PDB entry 2WKT | X-ray diffraction, 2.00 A resolution | chains B and C of the 4 polymer chains in the assembly

== Chain B ==
Molecule: Acetyl-CoA acetyltransferase
Organism: Zoogloea ramigera
Notes: EC 2.3.1.9
Reference sequence: P07097 (THIL_ZOORA); the construct has insertions or renumbered stretches relative to UniProt, so the offset changes along the chain: 1-10 = UniProt 2-11; 12-392 = UniProt 12-392
Chain sequence (392 residues; row label = number of the first residue in the row):
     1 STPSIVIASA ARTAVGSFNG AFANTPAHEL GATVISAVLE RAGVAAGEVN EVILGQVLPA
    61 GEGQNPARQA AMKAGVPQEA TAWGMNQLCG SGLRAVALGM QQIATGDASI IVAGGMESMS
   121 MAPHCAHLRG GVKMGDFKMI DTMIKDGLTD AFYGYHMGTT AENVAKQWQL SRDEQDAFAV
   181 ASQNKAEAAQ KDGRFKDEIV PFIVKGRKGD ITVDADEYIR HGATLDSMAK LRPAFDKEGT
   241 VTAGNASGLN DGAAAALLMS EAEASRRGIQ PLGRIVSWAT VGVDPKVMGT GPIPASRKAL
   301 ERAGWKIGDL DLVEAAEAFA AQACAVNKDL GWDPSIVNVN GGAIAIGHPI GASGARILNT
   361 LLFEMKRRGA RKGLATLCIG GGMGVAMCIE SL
Disordered / not traced: 1-3
Construct notes: engineered mutation A316 (Asn in P07097)
Modified / non-standard residues: C89 (s-hydroxycysteine; CSO)
UniProt features mapped onto this chain:
  - active site: C89 (Acyl-thioester intermediate), H348 (Proton acceptor), C378 (Proton acceptor)
Ligand contacts: coenzyme A (COA): C89, L148, H156, M157, Q183, R220, S227, M228, L231, A234, F235, T242, A243, G244, A246, S247, G248, L249, M288, A318, F319, H348, C378, G380

== Chain C ==
Molecule: Acetyl-CoA acetyltransferase
Organism: Zoogloea ramigera
Notes: EC 2.3.1.9
Reference sequence: P07097 (THIL_ZOORA); the construct has insertions or renumbered stretches relative to UniProt, so the offset changes along the chain: 1-10 = UniProt 2-11; 12-392 = UniProt 12-392
Chain sequence (392 residues; row label = number of the first residue in the row):
     1 STPSIVIASA ARTAVGSFNG AFANTPAHEL GATVISAVLE RAGVAAGEVN EVILGQVLPA
    61 GEGQNPARQA AMKAGVPQEA TAWGMNQLCG SGLRAVALGM QQIATGDASI IVAGGMESMS
   121 MAPHCAHLRG GVKMGDFKMI DTMIKDGLTD AFYGYHMGTT AENVAKQWQL SRDEQDAFAV
   181 ASQNKAEAAQ KDGRFKDEIV PFIVKGRKGD ITVDADEYIR HGATLDSMAK LRPAFDKEGT
   241 VTAGNASGLN DGAAAALLMS EAEASRRGIQ PLGRIVSWAT VGVDPKVMGT GPIPASRKAL
   301 ERAGWKIGDL DLVEAAEAFA AQACAVNKDL GWDPSIVNVN GGAIAIGHPI GASGARILNT
   361 LLFEMKRRGA RKGLATLCIG GGMGVAMCIE SL
Disordered / not traced: 1-3
Construct notes: engineered mutation A316 (Asn in P07097)
UniProt features mapped onto this chain:
  - active site: C89 (Acyl-thioester intermediate), H348 (Proton acceptor), C378 (Proton acceptor)
Ligand contacts: coenzyme A (COA): C89, L148, H156, M157, Q183, R220, S227, M228, L231, A234, F235, A243, G244, A246, S247, G248, L249, M288, A318, F319, H348, C378

== How chain B and chain C interact ==
Pairs across the interface (27; chain B residue first):
  F18(B) with K133(C)
  H124(B) with V132(C); G135(C), hydrogen bond (side chain-backbone); F137(C)
  K133(B) with F18(C); N19(C)
  M134(B) with D141(C); M143(C), hydrophobic; L249(C), hydrophobic
  G135(B) with H124(C), hydrogen bond (backbone-side chain); D141(C), hydrogen bond (backbone-side chain)
  D136(B) with M139(C); I140(C); D141(C), hydrogen bond (side chain-backbone)
  F137(B) with H124(C); K138(C); M139(C), hydrogen bond (backbone-backbone)
  K138(B) with F137(C)
  M139(B) with D136(C); F137(C), hydrogen bond (backbone-backbone); M139(C), hydrophobic
  I140(B) with D136(C)
  D141(B) with M134(C); G135(C), hydrogen bond (side chain-backbone); D136(C), hydrogen bond (backbone-side chain)
  M143(B) with M134(C), hydrophobic
  L249(B) with M134(C), hydrophobic
Other interface residues (no listed pair), chain B (16 interface residues in all): N19, V132, I144
Other interface residues (no listed pair), chain C (16 interface residues in all): I144

== Overview ==
The chain B/chain C interface involves 16 residues from each chain, with 8 hydrogen bonds. Polar contacts
include H124(B)-G135(C), G135(B)-H124(C) and G135(B)-D141(C). Bound to chain B: coenzyme A. Bound to chain C:
coenzyme A.
Here chain B is Acetyl-CoA acetyltransferase and chain C is Acetyl-CoA acetyltransferase, both from Zoogloea
ramigera. Entry 2WKT (Biosynthetic thiolase from Z. ramigera. complex of the N316A mutant with coenzyme A) was
determined by X-ray diffraction (same publication as 2WKU, 2WKV, 2WL4, 2WL5 and 2WL6).
